Entry 2PM7 (X-ray diffraction, 2.35 A resolution); this record covers chains C and D of the 4 polymer chains in the assembly.

== Chain C ==
Molecule: Protein transport protein SEC31
Source organism: Saccharomyces cerevisiae
UniProt: P38968 (WEB1_YEAST); residues 370-763 here = UniProt positions 370-763
Amino-acid sequence (399 residues; row label = number of the first residue in the row):
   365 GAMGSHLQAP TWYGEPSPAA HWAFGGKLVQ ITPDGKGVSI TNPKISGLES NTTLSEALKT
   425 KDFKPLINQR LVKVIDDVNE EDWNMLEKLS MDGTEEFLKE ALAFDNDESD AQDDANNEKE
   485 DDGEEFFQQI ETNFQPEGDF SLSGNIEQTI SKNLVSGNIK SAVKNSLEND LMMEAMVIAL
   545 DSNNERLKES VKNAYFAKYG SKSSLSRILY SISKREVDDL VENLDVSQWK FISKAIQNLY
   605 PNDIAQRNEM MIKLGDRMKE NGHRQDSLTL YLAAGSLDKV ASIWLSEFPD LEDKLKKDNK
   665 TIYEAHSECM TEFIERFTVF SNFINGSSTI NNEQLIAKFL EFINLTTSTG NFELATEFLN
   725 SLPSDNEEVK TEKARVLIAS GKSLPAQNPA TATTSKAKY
Unresolved in the structure: 365-372, 470-492, 691-693, 746-763
Modified / non-standard residues: Mse367 (selenomethionine); Mse449, Mse455, Mse536, Mse537, Mse540, Mse614, Mse615, Mse622, Mse674 (selenomethionine; parent Met)
Differences from the reference sequence: cloning artifact (365-369); engineered mutation Mse449 (Leu in P38968), Mse536 (Leu in P38968), Mse615 (Leu in P38968), Mse622 (Leu in P38968), Mse674 (Leu in P38968); modified residue (455, 537, 540, 614)

== Chain D ==
Molecule: Protein transport protein SEC13
Source organism: Saccharomyces cerevisiae
UniProt: Q04491 (SEC13_YEAST); residues 1-297 here = UniProt positions 1-297
Amino-acid sequence (297 residues; each row starts with the number of its first residue):
     1 MVVIANAHNE MIHDAVMDYY GKRMATCSSD KTIKIFEVEG ETHKLIDTLT GHEGPVWRVD
    61 WAHPKFGTIL ASCSYDGKVM IWKEENGRWS QIAVHAVHSA SVNSVQWAPH EYGPMLLVAS
   121 SDGKVSVVEF KENGTTSPII IDAHAIGVNS ASWAPATIEE DGEHNGTKES RKFVTGGADN
   181 LVKIWKYNSD AQTYVLESTL EGHSDWVRDV AWSPTVLLRS YMASVSQDRT CIIWTQDNEQ
   241 GPWKKTLLKE EKFPDVLWRA SWSLSGNVLA LSGGDNKVTL WKENLEGKWE PAGEVHQ
Unresolved in the structure: 1, 159-165, 297
Modified / non-standard residues: Mse1 (selenomethionine); Mse11, Mse17, Mse24, Mse80, Mse115, Mse222 (selenomethionine; parent Met)
Differences from the reference sequence: modified residue (1); engineered mutation Mse11 (Leu in Q04491), Mse17 (Leu in Q04491), Mse24 (Leu in Q04491), Mse80 (Leu in Q04491), Mse115 (Leu in Q04491), Mse222 (Leu in Q04491)

== Chain C / chain D interface ==
Residue-residue contacts (92; chain C residue first):
  P374(C) with Q227(D)
  T375(C) with R208(D), hydrogen bond (backbone-side chain)
  W376(C) with I146(D), hydrophobic; A178(D), hydrophobic; W206(D), hydrophobic; R208(D), hydrogen bond (backbone-side chain)
  Y377(C) with W57(D), hydrophobic; Y75(D), hydrophobic; S101(D); N103(D); S121(D), hydrogen bond
  G378(C) with Mse11(D); W57(D)
  E379(C) with W258(D)
  P380(C) with Mse11(D); W258(D)
  S381(C) with W258(D)
  P382(C) with S272(D); G273(D); N276(D); K277(D); V278(D), hydrophobic
  A383(C) with H13(D); R259(D); S272(D)
  A384(C) with S261(D); S272(D), hydrogen bond (backbone-side chain); V278(D), hydrophobic
  H385(C) with D14(D), salt bridge; A15(D); V16(D); R259(D); S261(D)
  W386(C) with S261(D), hydrogen bond (side chain-backbone); W262(D); S263(D); V268(D), hydrogen bond (side chain-backbone); A270(D); L280(D), hydrophobic
  A387(C) with Mse17(D), hydrophobic
  F388(C) with Y19(D); Y20(D); L264(D), hydrophobic
  K391(C) with G21(D), hydrogen bond (side chain-backbone)
  V393(C) with A15(D); Mse17(D), hydrophobic
  Q394(C) with V278(D)
  I395(C) with I12(D); H13(D); D14(D)
  P397(C) with N276(D)
  G399(C) with Mse11(D); I12(D), hydrogen bond (backbone-backbone)
  K400(C) with N6(D), hydrogen bond (backbone-backbone); A7(D), hydrogen bond (backbone-backbone); H8(D), hydrogen bond (backbone-backbone); N9(D), hydrogen bond (side chain-backbone); I12(D)
  G401(C) with I4(D); I12(D)
  V402(C) with V3(D); I4(D), hydrogen bond (backbone-backbone); A15(D), hydrophobic; Mse24(D); T26(D)
  S403(C) with V2(D)
  I404(C) with V2(D), hydrogen bond (backbone-backbone)
  P407(C) with L280(D), hydrophobic
  K408(C) with L280(D); A292(D); G293(D); E294(D)
  I409(C) with L280(D), hydrophobic; A292(D)
  S410(C) with K282(D); A292(D), hydrogen bond (backbone-backbone)
  N663(C) with L285(D)
  K664(C) with L285(D)
  T665(C) with E283(D); N284(D); L285(D)
  I666(C) with L217(D), hydrophobic
  Y667(C) with G266(D)
  S712(C) with S265(D)
  R739(C) with Y19(D), hydrogen bond (side chain-backbone); Y20(D); L264(D)
  I742(C) with Y20(D), hydrophobic; K22(D)
  A743(C) with Y20(D)
  G745(C) with K22(D); E39(D)
Other interface residues (no listed pair), chain C (47 interface residues in all): L392, T396, K660, N708, T735, A738, S744
Other interface residues (no listed pair), chain D (59 interface residues in all): A5, E10, V38, L269

== Overview ==
Chain C and chain D form an interface of 47 and 59 residues respectively; the contacts include 16 hydrogen
bonds and 1 salt bridge. Polar contacts include H385(C)-D14(D), T375(C)-R208(D) and W376(C)-R208(D).
Chain C is Protein transport protein SEC31 and chain D is Protein transport protein SEC13, both from
Saccharomyces cerevisiae; the structure, Crystal structure of yeast Sec13/31 edge element of the COPII
vesicular coat, selenomethionine version, was determined by X-ray diffraction together with 2PM6 and 2PM9 from
the same study.
